PDB entry 6MNM | X-ray diffraction, 3.10 A resolution | chains A and B of the 4 polymer chains in the assembly

== Chain A ==
Name: 6256 TCR alpha chain
Source organism: Mus musculus
Chain sequence (208 residues; numbered 0 to 207; the number before each row is that of its first residue; numbering starts at 0):
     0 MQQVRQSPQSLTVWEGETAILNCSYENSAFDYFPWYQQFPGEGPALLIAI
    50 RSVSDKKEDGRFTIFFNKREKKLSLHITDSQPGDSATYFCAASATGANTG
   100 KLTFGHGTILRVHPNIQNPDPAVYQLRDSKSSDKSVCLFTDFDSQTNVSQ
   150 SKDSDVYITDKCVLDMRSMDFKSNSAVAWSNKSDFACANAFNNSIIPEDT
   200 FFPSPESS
Not modelled in the structure: 0-1, 130-132, 181-182, 203-207
Cystine bridges: Cys22-Cys89, Cys136-Cys186

== Chain B ==
Name: 6256 TCR beta chain
Source organism: Mus musculus
Chain sequence (239 residues; each row starts with the number of its first residue):
     1 AVTQSPRNKVAVTGGKVTLSCNQTNNHNNMYWYRQDTGHGLRLIHYSYGA
    51 GSTEKGDIPDGYKASRPSQENFSLILELATPSQTSVYFCASGDFWGDTLY
   101 FGAGTRLSVLEDLKNVFPPEVAVFEPSEAEISHTQKATLVCLATGFYPDH
   151 VELSWWVNGKEVHSGVCTDPQPLKEQPALNDSRYALSSRLRVSATFWQNP
   201 RNHFRCQVQFYGLSENDEWTQDRAKPVTQIVSAEAWGRA
Cystine bridges: Cys21-Cys89, Cys141-Cys206

== Interface between chain A and chain B ==
Cross-chain cystine bridges: Cys161(A)-Cys167(B)
Contacting residue pairs (89; chain A residue first):
  Tyr31(A) with Asp97(B), hydrogen bond (side chain-backbone)
  Tyr35(A) with Thr98(B); Leu99(B), hydrogen bond (side chain-backbone); Phe101(B), hydrophobic
  Gln37(A) with Gln35(B), hydrogen bond; Phe88(B)
  Gly40(A) with Arg7(B)
  Glu41(A) with Phe88(B); Ala103(B)
  Gly42(A) with Phe88(B); Gly102(B); Ala103(B), hydrogen bond (backbone-backbone)
  Pro43(A) with Phe101(B)
  Leu45(A) with Asp97(B); Thr98(B)
  Phe88(A) with Gln35(B); Leu41(B), hydrophobic
  Asn97(A) with Trp95(B)
  Thr98(A) with Tyr48(B), hydrogen bond (backbone-side chain)
  Gly99(A) with Tyr31(B), hydrogen bond (backbone-side chain)
  Lys100(A) with Tyr46(B)
  Leu101(A) with Tyr33(B); Leu99(B), hydrophobic
  Phe103(A) with Tyr33(B); Phe101(B), hydrophobic
  His105(A) with Gly38(B), hydrogen bond (side chain-backbone); His39(B); Gly40(B)
  Asp119(A) with His133(B), salt bridge
  Tyr123(A) with Ser127(B); Ala129(B); Glu130(B); His133(B); Thr134(B)
  Gln124(A) with Ser127(B)
  Leu125(A) with Phe124(B), hydrophobic; Glu125(B); Pro126(B), hydrophobic; Ser127(B); Thr138(B); Val140(B), hydrophobic
  Arg126(A) with Phe124(B); Glu125(B), hydrogen bond (backbone-backbone)
  Asp127(A) with Val123(B); Phe124(B)
  Ser128(A) with Val123(B), hydrogen bond (side chain-backbone); Glu125(B)
  Lys133(A) with Phe124(B)
  Val135(A) with Phe124(B), hydrophobic
  Leu137(A) with Thr138(B); Val140(B), hydrophobic; Arg189(B)
  Asp140(A) with Thr134(B); Arg191(B), salt bridge
  Gln149(A) with Leu173(B)
  Tyr156(A) with Glu175(B)
  Ile157(A) with Leu173(B)
  Thr158(A) with Asp169(B); Leu173(B); Ser187(B); Arg189(B)
  Asp159(A) with Asp169(B)
  Cys161(A) with Cys167(B), disulfide; Thr168(B); Arg189(B), hydrogen bond
  Val162(A) with Cys167(B)
  Leu163(A) with Gly165(B); Arg189(B); Arg191(B)
  Asp164(A) with Ser164(B); Gly165(B), hydrogen bond (backbone-backbone)
  Met165(A) with Ser164(B); Gly165(B); Arg191(B); Val192(B); Ser193(B)
  Arg166(A) with Ser164(B), hydrogen bond (backbone-side chain)
  Phe170(A) with Lys136(B); Arg191(B)
  Ser172(A) with Arg191(B), hydrogen bond
  Ser174(A) with Arg189(B)
  Ala175(A) with Arg189(B)
  Val176(A) with Val140(B), hydrophobic; Ser187(B); Arg189(B)
  Trp178(A) with Leu142(B); Ala185(B), hydrophobic
  Phe200(A) with His133(B)
  Pro202(A) with Ala129(B), hydrophobic
Interface residues without a listed pair, chain A (51 interface residues in all): Arg50, Gly104, Ser134, Thr139, Ser167
Interface residues without a listed pair, chain B (46 interface residues in all): Thr144, Val166

== Overview ==
51 residues of chain A face 46 of chain B across their interface, with 1 disulfide bond, 13 hydrogen bonds and
2 salt bridges. Polar pairs include Asp119(A)-His133(B), Asp140(A)-Arg191(B) and Tyr31(A)-Asp97(B).
Here chain A is 6256 TCR alpha chain and chain B is 6256 TCR beta chain, both from Mus musculus. Entry 6MNM
(6256 TCR bound to I-Ab Padi4) was determined by X-ray diffraction, deposited together with 6MKD, 6MKR, 6MNG,
6MNN and 6MNO.
